4PJJ - chains A and B; structure by X-ray diffraction, 2.40 A resolution.

== Chain A ==
Name: Unconventional myosin-VI
From: Sus scrofa
UniProt: F1RQI7 (F1RQI7_PIG); residue numbers follow UniProt; this construct covers 2-275, 302-815
Sequence (788 residues; each row starts with the number of its first residue; note: 26 numbers in that range are skipped by the numbering (no residue carries them; nothing is unmodelled there)):
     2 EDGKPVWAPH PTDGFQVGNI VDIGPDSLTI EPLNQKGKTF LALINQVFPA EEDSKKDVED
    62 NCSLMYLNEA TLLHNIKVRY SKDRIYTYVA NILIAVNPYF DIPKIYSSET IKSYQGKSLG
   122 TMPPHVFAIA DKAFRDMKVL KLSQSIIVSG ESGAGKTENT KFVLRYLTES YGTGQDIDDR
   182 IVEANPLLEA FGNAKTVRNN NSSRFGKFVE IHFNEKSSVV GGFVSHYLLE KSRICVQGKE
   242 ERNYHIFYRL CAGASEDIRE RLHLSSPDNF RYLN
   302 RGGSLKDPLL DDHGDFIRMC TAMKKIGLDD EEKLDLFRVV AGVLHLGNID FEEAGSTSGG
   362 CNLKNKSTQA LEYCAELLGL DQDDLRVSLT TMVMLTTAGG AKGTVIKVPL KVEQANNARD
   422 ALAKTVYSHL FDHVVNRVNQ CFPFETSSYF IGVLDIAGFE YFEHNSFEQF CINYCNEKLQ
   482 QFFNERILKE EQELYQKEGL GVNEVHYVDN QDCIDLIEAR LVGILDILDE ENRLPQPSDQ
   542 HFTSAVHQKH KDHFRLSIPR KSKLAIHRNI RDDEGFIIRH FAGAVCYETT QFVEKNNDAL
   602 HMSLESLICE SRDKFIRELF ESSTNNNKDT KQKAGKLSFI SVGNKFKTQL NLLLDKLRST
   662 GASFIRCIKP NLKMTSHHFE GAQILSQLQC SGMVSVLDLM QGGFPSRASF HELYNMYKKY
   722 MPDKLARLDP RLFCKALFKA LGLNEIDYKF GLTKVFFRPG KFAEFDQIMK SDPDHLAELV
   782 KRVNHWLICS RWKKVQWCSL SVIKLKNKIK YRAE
Disordered / not traced: 2-3, 302-308, 355-361, 394-408, 625-637, 815
Construct notes: conflict Met393 (Arg in F1RQI7)
Metal / ion sites: Mg2+: Thr158, Ser204 (together with ADP)
Small-molecule neighbours: ADP (adenosine-5'-diphosphate): Ile86, Tyr87, Asn98, Pro99, Tyr100, Phe101, Asp102, Tyr107, Glu152, Ser153, Gly154, Ala155, Gly156, Lys157, Thr158, Glu159, Phe163, Asn200, Asn202, Ser204, Asp456
What the authors report for this chain:
  - binding site for phosphate ion: Ser153, Thr197, Arg199, Ser203, Arg205
  - mutagenesis - A458E: decreased catalytic activity on actin-activated ATPase
  - mutagenesis - E152A, A422L: decreased catalytic activity

== Chain B ==
Name: Calmodulin
From: Drosophila melanogaster
UniProt: P62152 (CALM_DROME); residues 0-148 here correspond to UniProt positions 1-149 (UniProt number = residue number + 1)
Sequence (149 residues; each row starts with the number of its first residue; numbering starts at 0):
     0 MADQLTEEQI AEFKEAFSLF DKDGDGTITT KELGTVMRSL GQNPTEAELQ DMINEVDADG
    60 NGTIDFPEFL TMMARKMKDT DSEEEIREAF RVFDKDGNGF ISAAELRHVM TNLGEKLTDE
   120 EVDEMIRESD IDGDGQVNYE EFVTMMTSK
Disordered / not traced: 0-1, 148
Construct notes: conflict Ser128 (Ala129 in P62152)
Metal / ion sites: Ca2+ site 1: Asp93, Asp95, Asn97, Phe99, Glu104; Ca2+ site 2: Asp129, Asp131, Asp133, Gln135, Glu140
Curated features (UniProtKB/Swiss-Prot):
  - binding site (Ca(2+)): Asp20, Asp22, Asp24, Thr26, Glu31, Asp56, Asp58, Asn60, Thr62, Glu67, Asp93, Asp95, Asn97, Glu104, Asp129, Asp131, Asp133, Gln135, Glu140
  - site: Lys115 (Not N6-methylated)
  - modified residue: Ala1 (N-acetylalanine), Lys94 (N6,N6,N6-trimethyllysine)

== Interface between chain A and chain B ==
Pairs across the interface (95):
  Val140(A) - Asp58(B)
  Val140(A) - Asn60(B)
  His712(A) - Lys21(B)
  His712(A) - Asp22(B)
  Tyr715(A) - Lys115(B)
  Lys725(A) - Glu120(B)
  Lys725(A) - Glu123(B)  salt bridge
  Arg728(A) - Lys115(B)
  Arg728(A) - Leu116(B)
  Arg728(A) - Thr117(B)
  Arg728(A) - Glu120(B)  salt bridge
  Arg732(A) - Lys13(B)
  Arg732(A) - Glu14(B)  salt bridge
  Arg732(A) - Ser17(B)
  Lys736(A) - Glu14(B)
  Thr754(A) - Gly23(B)
  Thr754(A) - Asp24(B)
  Thr754(A) - Gly25(B)
  Asn785(A) - Glu123(B)  hydrogen bond
  His786(A) - Glu127(B)  salt bridge
  Ile789(A) - Glu123(B)
  Ile789(A) - Met124(B)  hydrophobic
  Ile789(A) - Glu127(B)
  Cys790(A) - Met144(B)  hydrophobic
  Cys790(A) - Ser147(B)
  Arg792(A) - Met109(B)
  Arg792(A) - Glu114(B)  salt bridge
  Arg792(A) - Lys115(B)  hydrogen bond (side chain-backbone)
  Arg792(A) - Leu116(B)
  Trp793(A) - Leu105(B)  hydrophobic
  Trp793(A) - Met124(B)  hydrogen bond (side chain-backbone)
  Trp793(A) - Ser128(B)
  Trp793(A) - Met144(B)  hydrophobic
  Lys794(A) - Glu11(B)  salt bridge
  Lys794(A) - Met144(B)
  Lys794(A) - Met145(B)
  Lys794(A) - Ser147(B)
  Lys795(A) - Glu14(B)
  Lys795(A) - Ala15(B)
  Lys795(A) - Ser17(B)  hydrogen bond
  Lys795(A) - Leu18(B)
  Lys795(A) - Glu114(B)  salt bridge
  Val796(A) - Phe92(B)  hydrophobic
  Val796(A) - Met109(B)  hydrophobic
  Val796(A) - Leu112(B)  hydrophobic
  Gln797(A) - Phe141(B)  hydrogen bond (side chain-backbone)
  Gln797(A) - Met144(B)
  Gln797(A) - Met145(B)
  Trp798(A) - Gln8(B)
  Trp798(A) - Glu11(B)
  Trp798(A) - Phe12(B)  hydrophobic
  Trp798(A) - Ala15(B)
  Trp798(A) - Met145(B)  hydrogen bond (side chain-backbone)
  Cys799(A) - Ala15(B)
  Cys799(A) - Leu18(B)  hydrophobic
  Cys799(A) - Phe19(B)  hydrophobic
  Cys799(A) - Val35(B)  hydrophobic
  Cys799(A) - Leu39(B)
  Ser800(A) - Leu39(B)
  Ser800(A) - Ala88(B)
  Ser800(A) - Val91(B)
  Ser800(A) - Phe92(B)
  Leu801(A) - Phe12(B)  hydrophobic
  Leu801(A) - Glu84(B)
  Leu801(A) - Met145(B)  hydrophobic
  Ser802(A) - Phe12(B)
  Ser802(A) - Ala15(B)
  Ser802(A) - Phe68(B)
  Ser802(A) - Met72(B)
  Val803(A) - Met36(B)  hydrophobic
  Val803(A) - Leu39(B)  hydrophobic
  Val803(A) - Gln41(B)
  Ile804(A) - Glu84(B)
  Ile804(A) - Glu87(B)
  Ile804(A) - Ala88(B)
  Ile804(A) - Val91(B)  hydrophobic
  Lys805(A) - Met76(B)
  Lys805(A) - Glu84(B)  salt bridge
  Leu806(A) - Leu32(B)  hydrophobic
  Leu806(A) - Met36(B)  hydrophobic
  Leu806(A) - Met51(B)
  Leu806(A) - Met71(B)  hydrophobic
  Lys807(A) - Gln41(B)
  Lys807(A) - Glu87(B)  salt bridge
  Asn808(A) - Arg74(B)
  Asn808(A) - Glu84(B)  hydrogen bond
  Lys809(A) - Thr70(B)  hydrogen bond (side chain-backbone)
  Lys809(A) - Met71(B)  hydrogen bond (side chain-backbone)
  Lys809(A) - Ala73(B)  hydrogen bond (side chain-backbone)
  Ile810(A) - Pro43(B)  hydrophobic
  Ile810(A) - Glu47(B)
  Ile810(A) - Met51(B)  hydrophobic
  Tyr812(A) - Lys75(B)
  Arg813(A) - Asp50(B)  salt bridge
  Arg813(A) - Glu54(B)
Other interface residues (no listed pair), chain A (35 interface residues in all): Ala727, Asp730
Other interface residues (no listed pair), chain B (59 interface residues in all): Leu48, Ile85, Ile125, Val136

== Overview ==
The interface between chain A and chain B involves 35 residues on one side and 59 on the other, with 10
hydrogen bonds and 10 salt bridges. Polar pairs include Lys725(A)-Glu123(B), Arg728(A)-Glu120(B) and
Arg732(A)-Glu14(B). The paper reports a binding site for phosphate ion at Ser153(A), Thr197(A) and Arg199(A)
among others; E152A and A422L of chain A reduce catalytic activity.
Here chain A is Unconventional myosin-VI (Sus scrofa) and chain B is Calmodulin (Drosophila melanogaster).
Entry 4PJJ (MYOSIN VI (MD-INSERT2-CAM, DELTA-INSERT1) post-rigor state - long soaking with PO4) was determined
by X-ray diffraction.
